PDB entry 7P79 | electron microscopy, 4.00 A resolution | chains C and H of the 6 polymer chains in the assembly

Chain C:
Molecule: Spike glycoprotein
Organism: Severe acute respiratory syndrome coronavirus 2
UniProt: P0DTC2 (SPIKE_SARS2); numbering as in UniProt (aligned over 1-1208)
Chain sequence (1288 residues; each row starts with the number of its first residue):
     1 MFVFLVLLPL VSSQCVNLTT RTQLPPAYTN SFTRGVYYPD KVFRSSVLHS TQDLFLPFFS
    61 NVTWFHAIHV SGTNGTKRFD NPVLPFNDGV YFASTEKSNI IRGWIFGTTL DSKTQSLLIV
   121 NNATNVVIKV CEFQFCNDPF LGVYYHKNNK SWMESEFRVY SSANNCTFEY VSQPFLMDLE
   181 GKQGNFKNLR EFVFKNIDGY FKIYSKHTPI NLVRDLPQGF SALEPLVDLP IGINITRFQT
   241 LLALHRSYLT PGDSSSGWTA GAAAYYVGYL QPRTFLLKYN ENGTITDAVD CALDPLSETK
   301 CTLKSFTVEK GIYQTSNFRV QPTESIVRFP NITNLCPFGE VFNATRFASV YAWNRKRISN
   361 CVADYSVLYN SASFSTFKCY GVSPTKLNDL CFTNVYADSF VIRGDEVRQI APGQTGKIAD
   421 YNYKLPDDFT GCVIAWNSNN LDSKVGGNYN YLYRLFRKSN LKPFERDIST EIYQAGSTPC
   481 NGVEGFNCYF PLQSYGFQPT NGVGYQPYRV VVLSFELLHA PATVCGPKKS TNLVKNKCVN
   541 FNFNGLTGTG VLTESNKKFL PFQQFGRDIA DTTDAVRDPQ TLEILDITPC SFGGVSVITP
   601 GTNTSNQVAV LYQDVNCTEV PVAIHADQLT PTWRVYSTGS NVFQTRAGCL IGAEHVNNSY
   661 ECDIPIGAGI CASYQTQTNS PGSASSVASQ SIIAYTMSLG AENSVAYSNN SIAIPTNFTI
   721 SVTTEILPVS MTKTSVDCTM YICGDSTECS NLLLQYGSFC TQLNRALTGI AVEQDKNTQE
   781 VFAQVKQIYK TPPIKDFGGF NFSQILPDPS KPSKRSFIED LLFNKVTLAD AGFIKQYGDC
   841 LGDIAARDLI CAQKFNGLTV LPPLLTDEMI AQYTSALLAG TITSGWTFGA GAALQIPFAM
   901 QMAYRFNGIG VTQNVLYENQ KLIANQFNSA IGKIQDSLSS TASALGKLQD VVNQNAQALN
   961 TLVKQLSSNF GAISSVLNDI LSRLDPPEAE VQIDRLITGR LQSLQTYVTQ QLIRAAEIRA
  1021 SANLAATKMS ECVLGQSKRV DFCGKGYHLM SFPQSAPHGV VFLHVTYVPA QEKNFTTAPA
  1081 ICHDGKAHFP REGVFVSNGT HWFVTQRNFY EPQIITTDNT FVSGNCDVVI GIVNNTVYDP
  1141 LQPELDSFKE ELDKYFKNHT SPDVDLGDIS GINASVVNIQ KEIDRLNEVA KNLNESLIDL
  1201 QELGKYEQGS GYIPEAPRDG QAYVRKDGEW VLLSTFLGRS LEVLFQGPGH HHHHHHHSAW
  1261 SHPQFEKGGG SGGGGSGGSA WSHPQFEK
Unresolved in the structure: 1-25, 67-78, 142-152, 175-185, 244-260, 677-690, 829-851, 1150-1288
Sequence notes: engineered mutation Gly682 (Arg in P0DTC2), Ser683 (Arg in P0DTC2), Ser685 (Arg in P0DTC2), Pro986 (Lys in P0DTC2), Pro987 (Val in P0DTC2); expression tag (1209-1288)
Disulfides: Cys131-Cys166, Cys291-Cys301, Cys336-Cys361, Cys379-Cys432, Cys391-Cys525, Cys480-Cys488, Cys538-Cys590, Cys617-Cys649, Cys662-Cys671, Cys738-Cys760, Cys743-Cys749, Cys1032-Cys1043, Cys1082-Cys1126
Covalently attached groups: N-acetylglucosamine (NAG) linked to Asn61, Asn165, Asn234, Asn282, Asn603, Asn616, Asn657, Asn709, Asn717, Asn801, Asn1074
Residues lining bound ligands: N-acetylglucosamine (NAG; 2-acetamido-2-deoxy-beta-D-glucopyranose): Phe342, Asn343, Leu368, Ser371, Ser373, Phe374, Ile434, Trp436, Arg509, Val511
What the authors report for this chain:
  - mutagenesis - K417N, K417N/E484K/N501Y, E484K, N501Y: decreased binding to sybody#15 (chain H)

Chain H:
Molecule: sybody#15
Organism: synthetic construct
Notes: antibody fragment or engineered binder
Chain sequence (114 residues; row label = number of the first residue in the row; a row labelled like 82A-82C holds insertion residues (82A, then the next letters in order)):
     1 QVQLVESGGG LVQAGGSLRL SCAASGFPVK NFEMEWYRKA PGKEREWVAA IQ
   52A S
    53 GGVETYYADS VKGRFTISRD NAKNTVYLQM
82A-82C NSL
    83 KPEDTAVYYC FVYVGRSYIG QGTQVTVS
Disulfides: Cys22-Cys92

How chain C and chain H interact:
Residue-residue contacts (11):
  Asp427(C) with Val5(H); Glu6(H); Gly104(H); Thr105(H)
  Asp428(C) with Gln3(H), hydrogen bond (backbone-side chain); Leu4(H); Gln103(H)
  Thr430(C) with Gln3(H)
  Leu517(C) with Gln1(H); Gln3(H); Ser25(H)
Other interface residues (no listed pair), chain C (5 interface residues in all): Pro426
Other interface residues (no listed pair), chain H (10 interface residues in all): Ser7
Interface features reported in the paper:
  - hot spots on chain C (mutagenesis) - Q493R: decreased binding to another copy of this molecule

In short:
The interface between chain C and chain H involves 5 residues on one side and 10 on the other, with 1 hydrogen
bond. The hydrogen-bonded pair is Asp428(C)-Gln3(H). The paper reports that K417N, K417N/E484K/N501Y and E484K
of chain C, among others, reduce binding to sybody#15 (chain H); Q493R of chain C reduces binding to another
copy of this molecule.
Chain C is Spike glycoprotein (Severe acute respiratory syndrome coronavirus 2) and chain H is sybody#15
(synthetic construct); the structure, SARS-CoV-2 spike protein in complex with sybodyb#15 in a
1up/1up-out/1down conformation, was determined by electron microscopy, deposited together with 7P77, 7P78,
7P7A and 7P7B.
